PDB entry 2JK2 | X-ray diffraction, 1.70 A resolution | chains A and B

== Chain A (and B) ==
Name: Triosephosphate isomerase
Source organism: Homo sapiens
Notes: EC 5.3.1.1; chain B of this document is another copy of the same molecule, construct and numbering; everything in this record applies to it too
UniProtKB: P60174 (TPIS_HUMAN); residues 1-248 here correspond to UniProt positions 2-249 (UniProt number = residue number + 1)
Chain sequence (250 residues; numbered -1 to 248; the number before each row is that of its first residue; numbers below 1 keep their minus sign (Gly-1 is residue -1)):
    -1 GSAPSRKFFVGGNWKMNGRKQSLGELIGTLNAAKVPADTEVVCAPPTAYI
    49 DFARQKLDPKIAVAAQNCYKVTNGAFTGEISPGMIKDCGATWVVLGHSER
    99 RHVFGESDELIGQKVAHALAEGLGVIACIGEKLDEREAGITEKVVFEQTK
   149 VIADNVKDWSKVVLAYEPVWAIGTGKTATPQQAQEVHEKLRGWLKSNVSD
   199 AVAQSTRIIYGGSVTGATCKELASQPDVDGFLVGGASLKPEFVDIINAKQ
Unresolved in the structure: -1 to 3 (chain B: -1 to 2)
Curated features (UniProtKB/Swiss-Prot):
  - active site: His95 (Electrophile), Glu165 (Proton acceptor)
  - binding site (substrate): Asn11, Lys13
  - modified residue: Lys13 (N6-acetyllysine), Ser20 (Phosphoserine), Tyr67 (3'-nitrotyrosine), Ser79 (Phosphoserine), Ser105 (Phosphoserine), Lys148 (N6-succinyllysine), Lys155 (N6-acetyllysine), Ser158 (Phosphoserine), Thr172 (Phosphothreonine), Lys193 (N6-acetyllysine), Ser197 (Phosphoserine), Tyr208 (3'-nitrotyrosine), Ser211 (Phosphoserine), Thr213 (Phosphothreonine), Ser222 (Phosphoserine), Lys237 (N6-acetyllysine)
  - cross-link: Lys141 (Glycyl lysine isopeptide (Lys-Gly) (interchain with G-Cter in SUMO1))

== Chain A / chain B interface ==
Contacting residue pairs (89; chain A residue first):
  Asn11(A) - Thr75(B)  hydrogen bond
  Lys13(A) - Gly72(B)
  Lys13(A) - Ala73(B)
  Lys13(A) - Thr75(B)
  Met14(A) - Tyr67(B)  hydrophobic
  Met14(A) - Val69(B)
  Met14(A) - Asn71(B)
  Met14(A) - Gly72(B)  hydrogen bond (backbone-backbone)
  Met14(A) - Phe74(B)
  Met14(A) - Glu77(B)
  Met14(A) - Ile78(B)
  Met14(A) - Ser79(B)
  Met14(A) - Met82(B)
  Asn15(A) - Asn71(B)
  Asn15(A) - Gly72(B)
  Asn15(A) - Met82(B)
  Gly16(A) - Asn71(B)  hydrogen bond (backbone-side chain)
  Gly16(A) - Met82(B)
  Arg17(A) - Thr70(B)  hydrogen bond
  Arg17(A) - Asn71(B)  hydrogen bond
  Arg17(A) - Ser79(B)
  Arg17(A) - Gly81(B)
  Arg17(A) - Met82(B)
  Arg17(A) - Asp85(B)
  Lys18(A) - Asp49(B)  salt bridge
  Lys18(A) - Asp85(B)  hydrogen bond (backbone-side chain)
  Pro44(A) - Met82(B)  hydrophobic
  Thr45(A) - Thr45(B)
  Thr45(A) - Ala46(B)
  Ala46(A) - Thr45(B)
  Ala46(A) - Ile78(B)
  Tyr47(A) - Met82(B)
  Tyr47(A) - Asp85(B)  hydrogen bond
  Tyr47(A) - Cys86(B)  hydrophobic
  Asp49(A) - Lys18(B)  salt bridge
  Gln64(A) - Thr75(B)
  Gln64(A) - Gly76(B)  hydrogen bond (side chain-backbone)
  Tyr67(A) - Val101(B)
  Tyr67(A) - Phe102(B)  hydrophobic
  Val69(A) - Met14(B)
  Thr70(A) - Arg17(B)  hydrogen bond
  Asn71(A) - Met14(B)
  Asn71(A) - Asn15(B)
  Asn71(A) - Gly16(B)  hydrogen bond (side chain-backbone)
  Asn71(A) - Arg17(B)  hydrogen bond
  Gly72(A) - Lys13(B)
  Gly72(A) - Met14(B)  hydrogen bond (backbone-backbone)
  Gly72(A) - Asn15(B)
  Ala73(A) - Lys13(B)
  Ala73(A) - Glu97(B)
  Phe74(A) - Met14(B)
  Phe74(A) - Glu97(B)
  Thr75(A) - Asn11(B)  hydrogen bond
  Thr75(A) - Lys13(B)
  Thr75(A) - Gln64(B)
  Thr75(A) - His95(B)  hydrogen bond
  Thr75(A) - Glu97(B)  hydrogen bond
  Thr75(A) - Arg98(B)  hydrogen bond (backbone-side chain)
  Gly76(A) - Gln64(B)  hydrogen bond (backbone-side chain)
  Gly76(A) - Arg98(B)
  Glu77(A) - Met14(B)
  Glu77(A) - Arg98(B)  salt bridge
  Glu77(A) - Phe102(B)
  Ile78(A) - Met14(B)
  Ile78(A) - Thr45(B)
  Ile78(A) - Ala46(B)
  Ser79(A) - Met14(B)
  Ser79(A) - Arg17(B)
  Gly81(A) - Arg17(B)
  Met82(A) - Met14(B)
  Met82(A) - Asn15(B)
  Met82(A) - Gly16(B)
  Met82(A) - Arg17(B)
  Met82(A) - Pro44(B)  hydrophobic
  Met82(A) - Tyr47(B)
  Asp85(A) - Arg17(B)
  Asp85(A) - Lys18(B)  hydrogen bond (side chain-backbone)
  Asp85(A) - Tyr47(B)  hydrogen bond
  Cys86(A) - Tyr47(B)  hydrophobic
  His95(A) - Thr75(B)
  Glu97(A) - Ala73(B)
  Glu97(A) - Phe74(B)  hydrogen bond (side chain-backbone)
  Glu97(A) - Thr75(B)  hydrogen bond
  Arg98(A) - Thr75(B)  hydrogen bond (side chain-backbone)
  Arg98(A) - Gly76(B)
  Arg98(A) - Glu77(B)  salt bridge
  Val101(A) - Tyr67(B)
  Phe102(A) - Tyr67(B)  hydrophobic
  Phe102(A) - Glu77(B)
Also at the interface, not in a pair above, chain A (36 interface residues in all): Phe50, Asn65
Also at the interface, not in a pair above, chain B (36 interface residues in all): Phe50, Asn65

== In short ==
Chain A and chain B each contribute 36 residues to their interface, with 22 hydrogen bonds and 4 salt bridges.
Polar contacts include Lys18(A)-Asp49(B), Glu77(A)-Arg98(B) and Asn11(A)-Thr75(B). From UniProt: active-site
residues His95(A) and Glu165(A) and substrate-binding residues Asn11(A) and Lys13(A) on chain A.
Chain A and chain B are both Triosephosphate isomerase (Homo sapiens); the structure, Structural basis of
human triosephosphate isomerase deficiency. crystal structure of the wild type enzyme, was determined by X-ray
diffraction, deposited together with 2VOM.
